PDB entry 1CRB | X-ray diffraction, 2.10 A resolution | chain A

# Chain A
Protein: Cellular retinol binding protein
From: Rattus rattus
UniProtKB: P02696 (RET1_RAT); numbering as in UniProt (aligned over 1-134)
Amino-acid sequence (134 residues; each row starts with the number of its first residue):
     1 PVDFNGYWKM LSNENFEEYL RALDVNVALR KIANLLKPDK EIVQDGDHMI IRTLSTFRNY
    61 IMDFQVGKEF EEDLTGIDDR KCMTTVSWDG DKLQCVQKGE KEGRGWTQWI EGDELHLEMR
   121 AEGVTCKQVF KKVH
Bound ions: Cd2+ site 1: Glu18, Asp91; Cd2+ site 2: Glu102, Glu118
Residues lining bound ligands: retinol (RTL): Phe16, Tyr19, Leu20, Leu29, Ala33, Leu36, Pro38, Lys40, Ile51, Thr53, Phe57, Arg58, Tyr60, Met62, Gly76, Ile77, Trp106, Gln108, Leu117, Met119

# Overview
Chain A binds retinol. The Cd2+ site 1 is built by Glu18 and Asp91. The Cd2+ site 2 is built by Glu102 and
Glu118.
Chain A is Cellular retinol binding protein (Rattus rattus); the structure, Crystallographic studies on a
family of cellular lipophilic transport proteins. refinement of P2 myelin protein and ..., was determined by
X-ray diffraction (same publication as 1PMP).
